2CBI - chain A; structure by X-ray diffraction, 2.25 A resolution.

== Chain A ==
Name: Hyaluronidase
Source organism: Clostridium perfringens
Notes: EC 3.2.1.35
UniProt: Q8XL08 (Q8XL08_CLOPE); numbering as in UniProt (aligned over 31-624)
Chain sequence (594 residues; numbered 31 to 624; the number before each row is that of its first residue):
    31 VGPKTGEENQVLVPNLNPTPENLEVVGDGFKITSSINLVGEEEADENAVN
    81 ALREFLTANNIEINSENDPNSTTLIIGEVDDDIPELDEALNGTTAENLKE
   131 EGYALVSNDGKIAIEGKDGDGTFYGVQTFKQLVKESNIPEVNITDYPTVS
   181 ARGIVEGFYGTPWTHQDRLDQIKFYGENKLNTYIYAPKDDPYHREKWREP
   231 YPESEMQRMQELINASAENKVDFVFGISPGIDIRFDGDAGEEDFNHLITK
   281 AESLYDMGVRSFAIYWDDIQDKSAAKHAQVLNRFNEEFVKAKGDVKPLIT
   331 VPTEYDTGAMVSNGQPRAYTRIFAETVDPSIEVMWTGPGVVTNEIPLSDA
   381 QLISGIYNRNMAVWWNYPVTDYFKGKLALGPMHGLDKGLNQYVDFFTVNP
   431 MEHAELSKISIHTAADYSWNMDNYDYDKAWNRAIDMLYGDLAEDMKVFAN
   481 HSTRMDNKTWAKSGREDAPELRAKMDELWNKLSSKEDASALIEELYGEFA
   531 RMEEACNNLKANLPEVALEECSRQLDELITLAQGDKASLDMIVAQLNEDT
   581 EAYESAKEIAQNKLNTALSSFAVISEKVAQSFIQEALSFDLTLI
Unresolved in the structure: 31-40
Differences from the reference sequence: conflict Q196 (Lys in Q8XL08), S234 (Asn in Q8XL08), N244 (Asp in Q8XL08), D268 (Glu in Q8XL08), T279 (Ala in Q8XL08), A348 (Thr in Q8XL08)
Ion coordination: Zn2+ site 1: E96 (shared with 2 residues of chain B); Zn2+ site 2: D117, E145; Zn2+ site 3: E118 (shared with 1 residue of chain B); Zn2+ site 4: E272, H276; Zn2+ site 5: E282, D286 (together with sulfate ion) (shared with 1 residue of chain B); Zn2+ site 6 near E550 (its only coordinating residue here)
Small-molecule neighbours: gamma-butyrolactone (GBL): D297, V331, Y335, T366, V370, W394, N396
From the paper describing this entry:
  - mutagenesis - D298N (8100-fold), Y335F (3800-fold), N396A (4200-fold), D401A (2400-fold): decreased catalytic activity
  - mutagenesis - N390A: unchanged catalytic activity
  - mutagenesis - D401A: abolished catalytic activity on O-GlcNAcylated proteins
  - catalytic residues: D297, D298, Y335, N396

== Summary ==
Bound to chain A: gamma-butyrolactone. The Zn2+ site 2 is built by D117 and E145. E272 and H276 form the Zn2+
site 4. The paper reports catalytic residues D297, D298 and Y335 among others; D298N, Y335F and N396A, among
others, reduce catalytic activity; 5 substitutions were tested in all.
Chain A is Hyaluronidase (Clostridium perfringens); the structure, Structure of the Clostridium perfringens
NagJ family 84 glycoside hydrolase, a homologue of human O-GlcNAcase, was determined by X-ray diffraction,
deposited together with 2CBJ.
